Entry 4OX6 (X-ray diffraction, 1.34 A resolution); this record covers chains A and B.

# Chain A (and B)
Protein: Carbon dioxide concentrating mechanism protein CcmK
Organism: Synechococcus elongatus
Notes: chain B of this document is another copy of the same molecule, construct and numbering; everything in this record applies to it too
UniProt: Q31RK2 (Q31RK2_SYNE7); residues 1-113 here = UniProt positions 1-113
Amino-acid sequence (127 residues; row label = number of the first residue in the row; numbers below 1 keep their minus sign (Met-13 is residue -13)):
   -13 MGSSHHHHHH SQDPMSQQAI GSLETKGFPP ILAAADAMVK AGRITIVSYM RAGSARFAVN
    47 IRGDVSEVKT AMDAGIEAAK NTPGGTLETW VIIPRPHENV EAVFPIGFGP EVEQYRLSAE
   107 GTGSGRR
Disordered / not traced: -13 to -1, 103-113 (chain B: -13 to 3, 97-113)
Sequence notes: expression tag (-13 to 0)
Swiss-Prot annotation at these positions:
  - mutagenesis: Met36 to Ala38 (Probably alters pore properties, is able to form carboxysomes, residues correspond to CcmK2 of this organism), Ser40 (S40D: Does not complement its deletion mutant, forms homohexamers in vitro)

# Interface between chain A and chain B
Pairs across the interface (58; chain A residue first):
  Gly13(A) - Glu10(B)
  Gly13(A) - Arg42(B)
  Phe14(A) - Ser8(B)
  Phe14(A) - Glu10(B)  hydrogen bond (backbone-side chain)
  Phe14(A) - Met36(B)  hydrophobic
  Phe14(A) - Asn46(B)
  Phe14(A) - Phe90(B)  hydrophobic
  Pro15(A) - Ser8(B)
  Pro15(A) - Glu10(B)
  Pro15(A) - Thr75(B)
  Pro15(A) - Trp76(B)
  Pro15(A) - Val77(B)
  Pro16(A) - Thr75(B)
  Ile17(A) - Phe90(B)  hydrophobic
  Leu18(A) - Ser8(B)
  Leu18(A) - Ile79(B)
  Leu18(A) - Phe90(B)  hydrophobic
  Ala19(A) - Ile79(B)
  Ala21(A) - Phe90(B)  hydrophobic
  Asp22(A) - Ile79(B)
  Asp22(A) - Pro82(B)
  Asp22(A) - His83(B)  hydrogen bond (side chain-backbone)
  Asp22(A) - Val86(B)
  Val25(A) - His83(B)
  Val25(A) - Asn85(B)
  Lys26(A) - Arg81(B)  hydrogen bond (side chain-backbone)
  Thr31(A) - Asn85(B)
  Ile32(A) - Asn85(B)  hydrogen bond (backbone-side chain)
  Ile32(A) - Val86(B)  hydrophobic
  Ile32(A) - Val89(B)
  Ser34(A) - Val89(B)
  Tyr35(A) - Met36(B)
  Tyr35(A) - Val89(B)
  Tyr35(A) - Phe90(B)  hydrophobic
  Tyr35(A) - Pro91(B)
  Arg37(A) - Arg37(B)  hydrogen bond (side chain-backbone)
  Arg37(A) - Ala38(B)
  Arg37(A) - Gly39(B)
  Ser40(A) - Ser40(B)
  Ala41(A) - Glu10(B)
  Ala41(A) - Ala38(B)  hydrogen bond (backbone-backbone)
  Ala41(A) - Arg42(B)
  Phe43(A) - Met36(B)  hydrophobic
  Phe43(A) - Ala38(B)  hydrophobic
  Val45(A) - Phe90(B)  hydrophobic
  Thr68(A) - Thr75(B)
  Thr68(A) - Trp76(B)
  Thr68(A) - Val77(B)
  Pro69(A) - Thr75(B)  hydrogen bond (backbone-side chain)
  Pro69(A) - Trp76(B)  hydrogen bond (backbone-backbone)
  Gly70(A) - Glu74(B)
  Gly70(A) - Thr75(B)
  Gly71(A) - Thr75(B)
  Glu97(A) - Ala88(B)
  Val98(A) - Asn85(B)
  Val98(A) - Val89(B)  hydrophobic
  Tyr101(A) - Glu84(B)
  Tyr101(A) - Ala88(B)  hydrophobic
Interface residues without a listed pair, chain A (31 interface residues in all): Lys12, Ile30, Val33, Gly39
Interface residues without a listed pair, chain B (28 interface residues in all): Ile6, Leu9, Ala44, Ile92

# In short
31 residues of chain A and 28 residues of chain B are in contact, with 8 hydrogen bonds. Among the polar pairs
are Phe14(A)-Glu10(B), Asp22(A)-His83(B) and Lys26(A)-Arg81(B). UniProt lists 4 mutagenesis sites on chain A.
Both chains are Carbon dioxide concentrating mechanism protein CcmK (Synechococcus elongatus). Entry 4OX6
(Structure of Synechococcus elongatus PCC 7942 CcmK4) was determined by X-ray diffraction together with 4OX7
and 4OX8 from the same study.
